3FOF - chains A and C of the 8 polymer chains in the assembly; structure by X-ray diffraction, 4.00 A resolution.

== Chain A ==
Name: DNA topoisomerase 4 subunit A
Organism: Streptococcus pneumoniae
Notes: EC 5.99.1.-
UniProt: P72525 (PARC_STRPN); numbering as in UniProt (aligned over 1-488)
Chain sequence (496 residues; row label = number of the first residue in the row):
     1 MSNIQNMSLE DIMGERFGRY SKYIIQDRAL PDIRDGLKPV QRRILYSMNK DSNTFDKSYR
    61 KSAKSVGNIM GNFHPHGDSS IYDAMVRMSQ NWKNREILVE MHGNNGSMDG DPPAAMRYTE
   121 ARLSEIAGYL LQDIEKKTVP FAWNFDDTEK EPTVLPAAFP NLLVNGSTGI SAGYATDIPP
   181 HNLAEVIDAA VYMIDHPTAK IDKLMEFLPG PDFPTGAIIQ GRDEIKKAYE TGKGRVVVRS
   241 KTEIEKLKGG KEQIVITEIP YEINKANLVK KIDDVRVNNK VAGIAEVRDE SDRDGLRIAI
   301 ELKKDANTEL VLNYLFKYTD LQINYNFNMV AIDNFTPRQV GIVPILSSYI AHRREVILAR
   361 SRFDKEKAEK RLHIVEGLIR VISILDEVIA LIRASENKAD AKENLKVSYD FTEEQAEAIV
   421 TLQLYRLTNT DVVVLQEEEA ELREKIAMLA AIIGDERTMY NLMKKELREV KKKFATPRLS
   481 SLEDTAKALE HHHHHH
Disordered / not traced: 1-4, 54-55, 166-175, 233, 258-261, 282-299, 303-307, 480-496
Sequence notes: expression tag (489-496)
UniProt features mapped onto this chain:
  - active site: Tyr118 (O-(5'-phospho-DNA)-tyrosine intermediate)
  - site: Lys38 (Interaction with DNA), His74 (Interaction with DNA), His76 (Interaction with DNA), Arg87 (Interaction with DNA), Lys93 (Interaction with DNA), Arg117 (Transition state stabilizer)

== Chain C ==
Name: DNA topoisomerase 4 subunit B
Organism: Streptococcus pneumoniae
Notes: EC 5.99.1.-
UniProt: Q59961 (PARE_STRPN); numbering as in UniProt (aligned over 404-647)
Chain sequence (268 residues; each row starts with the number of its first residue):
   380 MGHHHHHHHH HHSSGHIDDD DKHMKNKKDK GLLSGKLTPA QSKNPAKNEL YLVEGDSAGG
   440 SAKQGRDRKF QAILPLRGKV INTAKAKMAD ILKNEEINTM IYTIGAGVGA DFSIEDANYD
   500 KIIIMTDADT DGAHIQTLLL TFFYRYMRPL VEAGHVYIAL PPLYKMSKGK GKKEEVAYAW
   560 TDGELEELRK QFGKGATLQR YKGLGEMNAD QLWETTMNPE TRTLIRVTIE DLARAERRVN
   620 VLMGDKVEPR RKWIEDNVKF TLEEATVF
Disordered / not traced: 380-416, 422, 444-445, 450-451, 489-499, 557, 568-572, 587-588, 637-647
Sequence notes: initiating methionine (380); expression tag (381-403)
UniProt features mapped onto this chain:
  - binding site (Mg(2+)): Glu433, Asp506, Asp508
  - site (Interaction with DNA): Lys458, Asn461, His513, Arg629

== Chain A / chain C interface ==
Residue-residue contacts - 22 pairs, chain A then chain C:
  Gln5(A) with Glu599(C), hydrogen bond (backbone-backbone)
  Asn6(A) with Glu599(C); Thr602(C)
  Met7(A) with Thr602(C); Leu603(C); Ile604(C)
  Ser8(A) with Leu603(C); Ile604(C)
  Leu9(A) with Ile604(C); Thr607(C)
  Glu10(A) with Ile604(C), hydrogen bond (backbone-backbone); Arg605(C); Val606(C), hydrogen bond (backbone-backbone); Thr607(C), hydrogen bond (backbone-backbone)
  Ile12(A) with Val606(C)
  Phe17(A) with Arg616(C)
  Arg19(A) with Ala512(C); Thr516(C)
  Tyr20(A) with Thr516(C); Val620(C)
  Tyr23(A) with Thr509(C); His513(C)
Also at the interface, not in a pair above, chain A (15 interface residues in all): Asp11, Met13, Lys22, Gln26
Also at the interface, not in a pair above, chain C (17 interface residues in all): Gln515, Arg613, Leu621, Arg629

== In short ==
15 residues of chain A face 17 of chain C across their interface, with 4 hydrogen bonds. Backbone hydrogen
bonds pair Gln5(A)-Glu599(C), Glu10(A)-Ile604(C) and Glu10(A)-Val606(C). UniProt lists active-site residue
Tyr118(A) on chain A; 3 Mg2+-binding residues on chain C.
Here chain A is DNA topoisomerase 4 subunit A and chain C is DNA topoisomerase 4 subunit B, both from
Streptococcus pneumoniae. Entry 3FOF (Structural insight into the quinolone-DNA cleavage complex of type IIA
topoisomerases) was determined by X-ray diffraction (same publication as 3FOE).
